4ZJ8 - chain A; structure by X-ray diffraction, 2.75 A resolution.

== Chain A ==
Name: human OX1R fusion protein to P.abysii glycogen synthase
Source organism: Homo sapiens
Notes: fragment: UNP O43613 residues 1-245, UNP Q9V2J8 residues 218-413, UNP O43613 residues 288-380
UniProt: chimeric construct of O43613, Q9V2J8: residues 1-246 from O43613 (OX1R_HUMAN) positions 1-246 (same numbers); residues 1001-1196 from Q9V2J8 positions 218-413 (UniProt number = residue number - 783); residues 288-380 from O43613 (OX1R_HUMAN) positions 288-380 (same numbers)
Chain sequence (553 residues; row label = number of the first residue in the row; numbers below 1 keep their minus sign (Asp-7 is residue -7)):
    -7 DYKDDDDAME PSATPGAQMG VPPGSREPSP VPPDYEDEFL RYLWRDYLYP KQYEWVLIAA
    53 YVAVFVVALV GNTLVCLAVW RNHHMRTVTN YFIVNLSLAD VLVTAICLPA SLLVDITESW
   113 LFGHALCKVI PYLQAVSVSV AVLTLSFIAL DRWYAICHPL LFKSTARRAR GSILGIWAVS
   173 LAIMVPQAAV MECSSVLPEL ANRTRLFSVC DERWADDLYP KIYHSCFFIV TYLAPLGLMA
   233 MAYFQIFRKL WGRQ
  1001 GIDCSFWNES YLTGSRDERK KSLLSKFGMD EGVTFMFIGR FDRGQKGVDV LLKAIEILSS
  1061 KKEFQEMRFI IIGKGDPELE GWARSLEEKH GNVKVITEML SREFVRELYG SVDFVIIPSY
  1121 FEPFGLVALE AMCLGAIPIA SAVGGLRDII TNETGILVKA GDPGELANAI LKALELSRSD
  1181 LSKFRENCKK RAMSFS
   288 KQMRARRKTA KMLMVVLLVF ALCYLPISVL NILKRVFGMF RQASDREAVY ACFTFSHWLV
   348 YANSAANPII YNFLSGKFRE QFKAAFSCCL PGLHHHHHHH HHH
Disordered / not traced: -7 to 25, 374-390
Construct notes: expression tag (-7 to 0, 381-390); engineered mutation Ile319 (Val in O43613)
Curated features (UniProtKB/Swiss-Prot):
  - region: Asp26 to Tyr41 (Required for response to orexin-A)
  - site: Trp36 (Important for responses to orexin)
  - glycosylation: Asn194 (N-linked (GlcNAc...) asparagine)
  - binding site (suvorexant): Asn318
Cystine bridges: Cys119-Cys202
Ligand contacts: suvorexant (SUV; [(7R)-4-(5-chloro-1,3-benzoxazol-2-yl)-7-methyl-1,4-diazepan-1-yl][5-methyl-2-(2H-1,2,3-triazol-2-yl)phenyl]methanone): Cys99, Ala102, Ser103, Val106, Trp112, Ile122, Pro123, Gln126, Ala127, Val130, Gln179, Met183, Glu204, His216, Phe219, Tyr311, Ile314, Asn318, His344, Val347, Tyr348

== In short ==
Chain A binds suvorexant. Curated annotation (UniProt) lists suvorexant-binding residue Asn318.
Chain A is human OX1R fusion protein to P.abysii glycogen synthase (Homo sapiens); the structure, Structures
of the human OX1 orexin receptor bound to selective and dual antagonists, was determined by X-ray diffraction
(same publication as 4ZJC).
